PDB entry 5WNR | X-ray diffraction, 3.50 A resolution | chains A and Q of the 21 polymer chains in the assembly

== Chain A ==
Molecule: 16S Ribosomal RNA rRNA
From: Thermus thermophilus (strain HB8 / ATCC 27634 / DSM 579)
Sequence (1522 nucleotides; row label = number of the first residue in the row; note: 42 numbers in that range are skipped by the numbering (no residue carries them; nothing is unmodelled there); a row labelled like 190A-190L holds insertion residues (190A, then the next letters in order); numbering starts at 0):
     0 UUUGUUGGAGAGUUUGAUCCUGGCUCAGGGUGAACGCUGGCGGCGUGCCU
    50 AAGACAUGCAAGUCGUGCGGG
    73 CCGCGGGGUUUU
    88 ACUCCG
    95 UGGUC
   101 AGCGGCGGACGGGUGAGUAACGCGUGGGU
  129A G
   130 ACCUACCCGGAAGAGGGGGACAACCCGGGGAAACUCGGGCUAAUCCCCCA
   180 UGUGGACCCGC
190A-190L CCCUUGGGGUGU
   191 GUCCAAAGGGCUUU
   216 GCCCGCUUCCGGAUGGGCCCGCGUCCCAUCAGCUAGUUGGUGGGGUAAUG
   266 GCCCACCAAGGCGACGACGGGUAGCCGGUCUGAGAGGAUGGCCGGCCACA
   316 GGGGCACUGAGACACGGGCCCCACUCCUACGGGAGGCAGCAGUUAGGAAU
   366 CUUCCGCAAUGGGCGCAAGCCUGACGGAGCGACGCCGCUUGGAGGAAGAA
   416 GCCCUUCGGGGUGUAAACUCCUGAA
   442 CCCGGGACGAAACCCCCGACGA
   474 GGGGACUGACGGUACCGGG
   494 GUAAUAGCGCCGGCCAACUCCGUGCCAGCAGCCGCGGUAAUACGGAGGGC
   544 GCGAGCGUUACCCGGAUUCACUGGGCGUAAAGGGCGUGUAGGCGGCCUGG
   594 GGCGUCCCAUGUGAAAGACCACGGCUCAACCGUGGGGGAGCGUGGGAUAC
   644 GCUCAGGCUAGACGGUGGGAGAGGGUGGUGGAAUUCCCGGAGUAGCGGUG
   694 AAAUGCGCAGAUACCGGGAGGAACGCCGAUGGCGAAGGCAGCCACCUGGU
   744 CCACCCGUGACGCUGAGGCGCGAAAGCGUGGGGAGCAAACCGGAUUAGAU
   794 ACCCGGGUAGUCCACGCCCUAAACGAUGCGCGCUAGGUCUCUGGGUCU
   848 CCUGGGGGCCGAAGCUAACGCGUUAAGCGCGCCGCCUGGGGAGUACGGCC
   898 GCAAGGCUGAAACUCAAAGGAAUUGACGGGGGCCCGCACAAGCGGUGGAG
   948 CAUGUGGUUUAAUUCGAAGXAACGCGAAGAACCUUACCAGGCCUUGACAU
   998 GCUAGG
 1003A G
  1004 AACCCGGGUGAAAGCCUGGGGUGCCCC
1030A-1030D GCGA
  1031 GGGGAGCCCUAGCACAGGUGCUGCAUGGCCGUCGUCAGCUCGUGCCGUGA
  1081 GGUGUUGGGUUAAGUCCCGCAACGAGCGCAACCCCCGCCGUUAGUUGCCA
  1131 GCGGUUCGGCCGGGCACUCUAACGGGACUGCCCGCGAAA
  1171 GCGGGAGGAAGGAGGGGACGACGUCUGGUCAGCAUGGCCCUUACGGCCUG
  1221 GGCGACACACGUGCUACAAUGCCCACUACAAAGCGAUGCCACCCGGCAAC
  1271 GGGGAGCUAAUCGCAAAAAGGUGGGCCCAGUUCGGAUUGGGGUCUGCAAC
  1321 CCGACCCCAUGAAGCCGGAAUCGCUAGUAAUCGCGGAUCAG
 1361A C
  1362 CAUGCCGCGGUGAAUACGUUCCCGGGCCUUGUACACACXGCCXGUXACGC
  1412 CAUGGGAGCGGGCUCUACCCGAAGUCGCCGGG
  1446 AGCCUACGGG
  1459 CAGGCGCCGAGGGUAGGGCCCGUGACUGGGGCGAAGUCGUAACAAGGUAG
  1509 CUGUACCGGAAGGUGCGGCUGGAUCCACUCCUUUCU
Disordered / not traced: 0-4, 1534-1538
Covalently attached groups: covalent link U82/5MC_1400
Modified / non-standard residues: PSU (pseudouridine-5'-monophosphate) at position 516, 7MG (7N-methyl-8-hydroguanosine-5'-monophosphate) at position 527, M2G (N2-dimethylguanosine-5'-monophosphate) at position 966, 5MC (5-methylcytidine-5'-monophosphate) at position 967, 2MG (2N-methylguanosine-5'-monophosphate) at position 1207, 5MC (5-methylcytidine-5'-monophosphate) at position 1400, 4OC (4n,o2'-methylcytidine-5'-monophosphate) at position 1402, 5MC (5-methylcytidine-5'-monophosphate) at position 1404, 5MC (5-methylcytidine-5'-monophosphate) at position 1407, UR3 (3-methyluridine-5'-monophoshate) at position 1498, MA6 (6N-dimethyladenosine-5'-monophoshate) at position 1518, MA6 (6N-dimethyladenosine-5'-monophoshate) at position 1519, PSU (pseudouridine-5'-monophosphate) at position 1540, PSU (pseudouridine-5'-monophosphate) at position 1541
Sequence notes: conflict C1534 (A132811 in 55771382), A1535 (C132812 in 55771382)
Metal / ion sites: Mg2+ site 1 near U5 (its only coordinating residue here); Mg2+ site 2 near G21 (its only coordinating residue here); Mg2+ site 3: A59, U387; Mg2+ site 4: G61, U62; Mg2+ site 5: G70, U98; Mg2+ site 6 near A88 (its only coordinating residue here); Mg2+ site 7 near C89 (its only coordinating residue here); Mg2+ site 8 near G107 (its only coordinating residue here); Mg2+ site 9 near G117 (its only coordinating residue here); Mg2+ site 10: C121, G124, U125; Mg2+ site 11 near C175 (its only coordinating residue here); Mg2+ site 12 near U182 (its only coordinating residue here); 72 more Mg2+ sites not listed

== Chain Q ==
Molecule: 30S ribosomal protein S17
From: Thermus thermophilus (strain HB8 / ATCC 27634 / DSM 579)
UniProt: P24321 (RS17_THETH); numbering as in UniProt (aligned over 2-100)
Sequence (99 residues; row label = number of the first residue in the row):
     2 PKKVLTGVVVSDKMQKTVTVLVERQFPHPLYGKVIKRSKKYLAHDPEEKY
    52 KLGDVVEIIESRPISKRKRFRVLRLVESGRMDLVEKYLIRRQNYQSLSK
Metal / ion sites: Mg2+ site 1: Asp-13, Glu-49; Mg2+ site 2 near Ile-65 (its only coordinating residue here)

== How chain A and chain Q interact ==
Pairs across the interface - 92 pairs, chain A then chain Q:
  G127(A) with Pro-2(Q), hydrogen bond to the sugar; Glu-61(Q), hydrogen bond to the base
  G128(A) with Pro-2(Q), sugar contact; Lys-3(Q), hydrogen bond to the phosphate; Glu-61(Q), sugar contact
  U129(A) with Lys-3(Q), salt bridge to the phosphate
  A130(A) with Arg-63(Q), salt bridge to the phosphate
  U190E(A) with Ser-62(Q), base contact; Arg-63(Q), hydrogen bond to the base; Arg-72(Q), hydrogen bond to the base
  G190F(A) with Arg-63(Q), hydrogen bond to the base
  C234(A) with Pro-64(Q), sugar contact; Arg-70(Q), hydrogen bond to the phosphate
  C235(A) with Glu-61(Q), sugar contact; Arg-70(Q), salt bridge to the phosphate; Phe-71(Q), sugar contact
  G236(A) with Lys-4(Q), sugar contact; Lys-40(Q), salt bridge to the phosphate; Tyr-42(Q), hydrogen bond to the phosphate
  C237(A) with Arg-25(Q), hydrogen bond to the phosphate; Lys-40(Q), salt bridge to the phosphate; Tyr-42(Q), phosphate contact
  G238(A) with Arg-25(Q), salt bridge to the phosphate
  A246(A) with Leu-98(Q), hydrogen bond to the sugar; Ser-99(Q), sugar contact
  G247(A) with Ser-99(Q), phosphate contact; Lys-100(Q), salt bridge to the phosphate
  U252(A) with Lys-67(Q), salt bridge to the phosphate
  U253(A) with Met-15(Q), hydrogen bond to the sugar; Lys-67(Q), salt bridge to the phosphate
  G254(A) with Met-15(Q), sugar contact; Gln-16(Q), hydrogen bond to the sugar; Thr-18(Q), hydrogen bond to the phosphate; Leu-43(Q), phosphate contact; Ser-66(Q), hydrogen bond to the phosphate; Lys-67(Q), phosphate contact; Arg-68(Q), phosphate contact; Lys-69(Q), hydrogen bond to the phosphate
  G255(A) with Gln-16(Q), hydrogen bond to the sugar; Lys-17(Q), hydrogen bond to the phosphate; Ile-65(Q), phosphate contact; Ser-66(Q), phosphate contact; Lys-69(Q), salt bridge to the phosphate
  U256(A) with Lys-17(Q), salt bridge to the phosphate
  U264(A) with Arg-63(Q), sugar contact; Pro-64(Q), hydrogen bond to the sugar
  G265(A) with Pro-64(Q), sugar contact; Ile-65(Q), sugar contact; Ser-66(Q), sugar contact; Lys-67(Q), hydrogen bond to the sugar
  G266(A) with Ser-66(Q), phosphate contact
  C267(A) with Lys-67(Q), salt bridge to the phosphate
  A273(A) with Gln-16(Q), sugar contact
  G275(A) with Lys-14(Q), salt bridge to the phosphate; Met-15(Q), sugar contact
  G276(A) with Ser-12(Q), hydrogen bond to the phosphate; Met-15(Q), phosphate contact; Thr-20(Q), phosphate contact; Arg-68(Q), hydrogen bond to the phosphate
  C277(A) with Thr-20(Q), phosphate contact; Lys-41(Q), salt bridge to the phosphate; Arg-68(Q), salt bridge to the phosphate
  G278(A) with Lys-41(Q), salt bridge to the phosphate; Arg-92(Q), base contact; Tyr-95(Q), base contact
  A279(A) with Tyr-95(Q), hydrogen bond to the phosphate; Leu-98(Q), base contact
  C280(A) with Lys-37(Q), base contact; Arg-38(Q), hydrogen bond to the sugar; Ser-39(Q), hydrogen bond to the base; Arg-91(Q), base contact
  G301(A) with Leu-31(Q), sugar contact
  C564(A) with Leu-31(Q), sugar contact; Tyr-32(Q), sugar contact
  U582(A) with Ile-90(Q), sugar contact; Asn-94(Q), hydrogen bond to the sugar
  A583(A) with Ile-90(Q), sugar contact; Arg-91(Q), hydrogen bond to the phosphate; Asn-94(Q), hydrogen bond to the sugar
  G584(A) with Lys-87(Q), salt bridge to the phosphate; Arg-91(Q), salt bridge to the phosphate
  G585(A) with Lys-34(Q), hydrogen bond to the phosphate
  G635(A) with Pro-2(Q), sugar contact
  U636(A) with Pro-2(Q), phosphate contact
  A759(A) with Asn-94(Q), base contact
  G760(A) with Asn-94(Q), base contact; Ser-97(Q), sugar contact; Leu-98(Q), sugar contact
  G761(A) with Ser-97(Q), sugar contact
  C879(A) with Lys-34(Q), salt bridge to the phosphate
  G895(A) with Lys-100(Q), phosphate contact
  C896(A) with Lys-100(Q), salt bridge to the phosphate
Also at the interface, not in a pair above, chain A (51 interface residues in all): G129A, C272, A300, C586, G597, U598, G644, C647
Also at the interface, not in a pair above, chain Q (48 interface residues in all): Gln-26, Phe-27, Pro-28, Val-35, Arg-81

== Summary ==
51 residues of chain A face 48 of chain Q across their interface; the contacts include 28 hydrogen bonds and
20 salt bridges. Polar pairs include G127(A)/Glu-61(Q), U190E(A)/Arg-63(Q) and G190F(A)/Arg-63(Q). A59(A) and
U387(A) form the Mg2+ site 3. G61(A) and U62(A) coordinate Mg2+ site 4.
Here chain A is 16S Ribosomal RNA rRNA and chain Q is 30S ribosomal protein S17, both from Thermus
thermophilus (strain HB8 / ATCC 27634 / DSM 579). Entry 5WNR (Crystal Structure of 30S ribosomal subunit from
Thermus thermophilus) was determined by X-ray diffraction together with 5WNP, 5WNQ, 5WNS, 5WNT, 5WNU and 5WNV
from the same study.
